1MF4 - chains A and B; structure by X-ray diffraction, 1.90 A resolution.

Chain A:
Protein: Phospholipase A2
Organism: Naja sagittifera
Notes: EC 3.1.1.4
UniProtKB: P60045 (PA23_NAJSG); the author numbering skips numbers that UniProt does not, so the offset changes along the chain: 1-15 = UniProt 8-22; 17-120 = UniProt 23-126
Chain sequence (119 residues; numbered 1 to 120; 1 number in that range is skipped by the numbering (no residue carries it; nothing is unmodelled there); the number before each row is that of its first residue):
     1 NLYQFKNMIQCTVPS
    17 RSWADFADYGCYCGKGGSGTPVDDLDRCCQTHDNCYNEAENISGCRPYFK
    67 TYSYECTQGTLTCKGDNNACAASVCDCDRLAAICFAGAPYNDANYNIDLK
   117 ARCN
Disulfides: C11-C72, C27-C119, C29-C45, C44-C100, C51-C93, C61-C86, C79-C91
Curated features (UniProtKB/Swiss-Prot):
  - active site: H48, D94
  - binding site (Ca(2+)): Y28, G30, G32, D49

Chain B:
Protein: Val-ala-phe-arg-ser
Chain sequence (5 residues; each row starts with the number of its first residue):
     1 VAFRS

Chain A / chain B interface:
Contacting residue pairs (20; chain A residue first):
  F5(A) with R4(B); S5(B)
  K6(A) with S5(B)
  I9(A) with S5(B)
  W19(A) with F3(B), hydrophobic; R4(B); S5(B), hydrogen bond (backbone-side chain)
  F22(A) with R4(B); S5(B)
  A23(A) with R4(B)
  Y28(A) with R4(B), hydrogen bond (backbone-side chain)
  G30(A) with A2(B); F3(B), hydrogen bond (backbone-backbone); R4(B)
  K31(A) with V1(B)
  C45(A) with R4(B), hydrogen bond (backbone-side chain)
  H48(A) with R4(B), hydrogen bond
  D49(A) with R4(B), salt bridge
  Y64(A) with V1(B); A2(B), hydrogen bond (side chain-backbone)
Interface residues without a listed pair, chain A (16 interface residues in all): L2, C29, F101

In short:
16 residues of chain A face 5 of chain B across their interface, with 6 hydrogen bonds and 1 salt bridge.
Polar contacts include D49(A)-R4(B), W19(A)-S5(B) and Y28(A)-R4(B). UniProt lists active-site residues H48(A)
and D94(A) and 4 Ca2+-binding residues on chain A.
Here chain A is Phospholipase A2 (Naja sagittifera) and chain B is Val-ala-phe-arg-ser. Entry 1MF4
(Structure-based design of potent and selective inhibitors of phospholipase A2: Crystal structure of the
complex formed ...) was determined by X-ray diffraction.
